PDB entry 8QSB | X-ray diffraction, 1.90 A resolution | chains A and J of the 4 polymer chains in the assembly

== Chain A (and J) ==
Protein: 14-3-3 protein sigma
Source organism: Homo sapiens
Notes: chain J of this document is another copy of the same molecule, construct and numbering; everything in this record applies to it too
UniProt: P31947 (1433S_HUMAN); residue numbers follow UniProt; this construct covers 1-231
Sequence (236 residues; each row starts with the number of its first residue; numbers below 1 keep their minus sign (Gly-4 is residue -4)):
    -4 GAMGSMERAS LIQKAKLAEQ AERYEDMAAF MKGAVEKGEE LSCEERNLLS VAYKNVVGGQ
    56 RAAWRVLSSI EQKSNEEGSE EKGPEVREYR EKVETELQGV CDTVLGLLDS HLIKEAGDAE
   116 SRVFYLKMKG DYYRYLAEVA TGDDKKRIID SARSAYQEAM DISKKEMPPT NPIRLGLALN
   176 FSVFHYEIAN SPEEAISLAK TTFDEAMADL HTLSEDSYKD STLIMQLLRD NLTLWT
Disordered / not traced: 72-76
Sequence notes: expression tag (-4 to 0)
Covalently attached groups: compound WQ9 linked to Cys38
Bound ions: Mg2+ site 1 near Glu2 (its only coordinating residue here); Mg2+ site 2 near Glu89 (its only coordinating residue here); Mg2+ site 3: Asp204 (shared with Ala203(J) of chain J)
Small-molecule neighbours: WQ9 (1-[(5R)-2-(4-bromanyl-3-fluoranyl-phenyl)sulfonyl-2,7-diazaspiro[4.4]nonan-7-yl]-2-chloranyl-ethanone): Arg41, Asn42, Ser45, Glu115, Phe119, Lys122, Pro167, Ile168, Asp215, Leu218, Ile219
Swiss-Prot annotation at these positions:
  - site (Interaction with phosphoserine on interacting protein): Arg56, Arg129
  - modified residue (Phosphoserine): Ser5, Ser74

== Interface between chain A and chain J ==
Pairs across the interface (38):
  Ser5(A) - Glu80(J)  hydrogen bond
  Gln8(A) - Glu80(J)
  Lys9(A) - Glu80(J)
  Lys9(A) - Glu83(J)  salt bridge
  Leu12(A) - Ile65(J)  hydrophobic
  Leu12(A) - Val81(J)  hydrophobic
  Leu12(A) - Tyr84(J)  hydrophobic
  Ala13(A) - Tyr84(J)
  Gln15(A) - Val61(J)
  Gln15(A) - Ile65(J)
  Ala16(A) - Ala58(J)
  Arg18(A) - Gln55(J)
  Arg18(A) - Ala58(J)
  Arg18(A) - Tyr84(J)
  Arg18(A) - Val88(J)
  Arg18(A) - Glu91(J)  salt bridge
  Asp21(A) - Tyr84(J)  hydrogen bond
  Asp21(A) - Lys87(J)  salt bridge
  Phe25(A) - Tyr84(J)  hydrophobic
  Gln55(A) - Arg18(J)
  Ala58(A) - Ala16(J)
  Ala58(A) - Arg18(J)
  Val61(A) - Gln15(J)
  Ile65(A) - Leu12(J)  hydrophobic
  Ile65(A) - Gln15(J)
  Glu80(A) - Ser5(J)  hydrogen bond
  Glu80(A) - Gln8(J)
  Glu80(A) - Lys9(J)
  Val81(A) - Leu12(J)  hydrophobic
  Glu83(A) - Lys9(J)  salt bridge
  Tyr84(A) - Leu12(J)  hydrophobic
  Tyr84(A) - Ala13(J)
  Tyr84(A) - Arg18(J)
  Tyr84(A) - Asp21(J)  hydrogen bond
  Tyr84(A) - Phe25(J)  hydrophobic
  Lys87(A) - Asp21(J)
  Val88(A) - Arg18(J)
  Glu91(A) - Arg18(J)  salt bridge
Other interface residues (no listed pair), chain A (22 interface residues in all): Leu62
Other interface residues (no listed pair), chain J (23 interface residues in all): Met-2, Leu62

== Overview ==
22 residues of chain A and 23 residues of chain J are in contact; the contacts include 4 hydrogen bonds and 5
salt bridges. Polar contacts include Lys9(A)-Glu83(J), Arg18(A)-Glu91(J) and Asp21(A)-Lys87(J). Covalently
linked compound WQ9: at Cys38(A).
Chain A and chain J are both 14-3-3 protein sigma (Homo sapiens); the structure, Ternary structure of 14-3-3s,
ARAF phosphopeptide (pS214) and compound 86 (1124384), was determined by X-ray diffraction.
